Entry 3VVU (X-ray diffraction, 2.40 A resolution); this record covers chains A and B.

[Chain A (and B)]
Name: Nucleoside diphosphate kinase
Notes: EC 2.7.4.6; chain B of this document is another copy of the same molecule, construct and numbering; everything in this record applies to it too
Sequence (139 residues; numbered 1 to 139; the number before each row is that of its first residue):
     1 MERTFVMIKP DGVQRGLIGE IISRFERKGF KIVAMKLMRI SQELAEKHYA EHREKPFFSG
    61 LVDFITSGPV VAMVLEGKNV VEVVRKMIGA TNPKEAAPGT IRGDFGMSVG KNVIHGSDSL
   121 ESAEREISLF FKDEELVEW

[Interface between chain A and chain B]
Residue-residue contacts - 40 pairs, chain A then chain B:
  Val13(A) - Trp139(B)
  Gly16(A) - Glu26(B)
  Leu17(A) - Glu26(B)  hydrogen bond (backbone-side chain)
  Ile18(A) - Ile22(B)  hydrophobic
  Ile18(A) - Glu26(B)  hydrogen bond (backbone-side chain)
  Gly19(A) - Gly19(B)
  Gly19(A) - Ile22(B)
  Gly19(A) - Ser23(B)
  Gly19(A) - Glu26(B)  hydrogen bond (backbone-side chain)
  Glu20(A) - Ser23(B)  hydrogen bond (backbone-side chain)
  Ile22(A) - Ile18(B)  hydrophobic
  Ile22(A) - Gly19(B)
  Ser23(A) - Gly19(B)
  Ser23(A) - Glu20(B)  hydrogen bond (side chain-backbone)
  Glu26(A) - Gly16(B)
  Glu26(A) - Leu17(B)  hydrogen bond (side chain-backbone)
  Glu26(A) - Ile18(B)  hydrogen bond (side chain-backbone)
  Glu26(A) - Gly19(B)  hydrogen bond (side chain-backbone)
  Ile32(A) - Leu37(B)
  Val33(A) - Leu37(B)
  Ala34(A) - Leu37(B)
  Met35(A) - Met35(B)  hydrophobic
  Met35(A) - Lys36(B)
  Met35(A) - Leu37(B)  hydrogen bond (backbone-backbone)
  Lys36(A) - Met35(B)
  Leu37(A) - Ile32(B)
  Leu37(A) - Val33(B)
  Leu37(A) - Ala34(B)
  Leu37(A) - Met35(B)  hydrogen bond (backbone-backbone)
  Leu37(A) - Val137(B)
  Met38(A) - Val137(B)  hydrophobic
  Arg39(A) - Glu138(B)  hydrogen bond (side chain-backbone)
  Arg39(A) - Trp139(B)  hydrogen bond (side chain-backbone)
  Pro69(A) - Val137(B)  hydrophobic
  Pro69(A) - Trp139(B)
  Val137(A) - Leu37(B)  hydrophobic
  Val137(A) - Pro69(B)  hydrophobic
  Trp139(A) - Val13(B)  hydrophobic
  Trp139(A) - Arg39(B)  hydrogen bond (backbone-side chain)
  Trp139(A) - Pro69(B)
Interface residues without a listed pair, chain A (21 interface residues in all): Gln14
Interface residues without a listed pair, chain B (25 interface residues in all): Gln14, Met38, Ser67, Gly68, Val71

[Overview]
The interface between chain A and chain B involves 21 residues on one side and 25 on the other, with 13
hydrogen bonds. Polar contacts include Leu17(A)-Glu26(B), Ile18(A)-Glu26(B) and Gly19(A)-Glu26(B).
Both chains are Nucleoside diphosphate kinase. Entry 3VVU (Crystal structure of reconstructed bacterial
ancestral NDK, Bac1) was determined by X-ray diffraction, deposited together with 3VVT.
